1KW8 - chain B; structure by X-ray diffraction, 2.00 A resolution.

[Chain B]
Protein: 2,3-Dihydroxybiphenyl dioxygenase
Source organism: Pseudomonas sp
Notes: EC 1.13.11.39
UniProt: P17297 (BPHC_PSES1); residue numbers follow UniProt; this construct covers 1-292
Amino-acid sequence (292 residues; each row starts with the number of its first residue):
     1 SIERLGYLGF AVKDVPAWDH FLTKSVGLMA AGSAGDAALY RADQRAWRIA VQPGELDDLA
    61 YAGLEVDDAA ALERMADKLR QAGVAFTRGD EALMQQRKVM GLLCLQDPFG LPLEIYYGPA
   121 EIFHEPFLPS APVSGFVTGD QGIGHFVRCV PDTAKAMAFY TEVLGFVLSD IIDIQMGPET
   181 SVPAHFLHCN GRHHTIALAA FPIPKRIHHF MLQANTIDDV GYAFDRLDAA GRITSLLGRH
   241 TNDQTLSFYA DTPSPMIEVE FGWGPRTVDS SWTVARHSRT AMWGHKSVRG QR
Not modelled in the structure: 289-292
Bound ions: Fe2+: H145, H209, E260 (together with biphenyl-2,3-diol, nitric oxide)
Ligand contacts:
  - biphenyl-2,3-diol (BPY): H145, V147, I172, I174, F186, H194, F201, H208, H209, H240, N242, D243, Y249, E260, T280
  - nitric oxide: H145, V147, F186, H194, A197, H209, Y249, E260
  - nitric oxide (NO): H145, V147, F186, H194, A197, H209, E260

[In short]
Chain B binds nitric oxide and biphenyl-2,3-diol. H145, H209 and E260 form the Fe2+ site.
Chain B is 2,3-Dihydroxybiphenyl dioxygenase (Pseudomonas sp); the structure, Crystal structure of
BphC-2,3-dihydroxybiphenyl-NO complex, was determined by X-ray diffraction together with 1KW9, 1KWB, 1KWC,
1KW3 and 1KW6 from the same study.
